7YDP - chains D and B of the 5 polymer chains in the assembly; structure by electron microscopy, 3.10 A resolution.

[Chain D]
Protein: Nb35
From: Lama glama
Chain sequence (161 residues; row label = number of the first residue in the row; numbers below 1 keep their minus sign (Met-21 is residue -21)):
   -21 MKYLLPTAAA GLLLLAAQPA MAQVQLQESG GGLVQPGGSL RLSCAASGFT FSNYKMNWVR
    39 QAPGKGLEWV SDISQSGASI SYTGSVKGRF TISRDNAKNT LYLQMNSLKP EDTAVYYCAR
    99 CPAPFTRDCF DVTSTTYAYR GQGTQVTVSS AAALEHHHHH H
Not modelled in the structure: -21 to 0, 128-139
Cystine bridges: Cys22-Cys96

[Chain B]
Protein: Guanine nucleotide-binding protein G(I)/G(S)/G(T) subunit beta-1
From: Homo sapiens
Reference sequence: P62873 (GBB1_HUMAN); residue numbers follow UniProt; this construct covers 2-340
Chain sequence (345 residues; numbered -4 to 340; the number before each row is that of its first residue; numbers below 1 keep their minus sign (Met-4 is residue -4)):
    -4 MGSLLQSELD QLRQEAEQLK NQIRDARKAC ADATLSQITN NIDPVGRIQM RTRRTLRGHL
    56 AKIYAMHWGT DSRLLVSASQ DGKLIIWDSY TTNKVHAIPL RSSWVMTCAY APSGNYVACG
   116 GLDNICSIYN LKTREGNVRV SRELAGHTGY LSCCRFLDDN QIVTSSGDTT CALWDIETGQ
   176 QTTTFTGHTG DVMSLSLAPD TRLFVSGACD ASAKLWDVRE GMCRQTFTGH ESDINAICFF
   236 PNGNAFATGS DDATCRLFDL RADQELMTYS HDNIICGITS VSFSKSGRLL LAGYDDFNCN
   296 VWDALKADRA GVLAGHDNRV SCLGVTDDGM AVATGSWDSF LKIWN
Not modelled in the structure: -4 to 2
Sequence notes: initiating methionine (-4); expression tag (-3 to 1)

[Interface between chain D and chain B]
Pairs across the interface (12):
  Gln1(D) - Ala206(B)  hydrogen bond (side chain-backbone)
  Gln1(D) - Thr223(B)
  Tyr32(D) - Glu226(B)
  Arg98(D) - Glu226(B)  hydrogen bond (side chain-backbone)
  Pro100(D) - Ser227(B)
  Pro102(D) - Asp247(B)
  Phe103(D) - Ile270(B)  hydrophobic
  Ala116(D) - Asp205(B)
  Tyr117(D) - Cys204(B)
  Tyr117(D) - Asp205(B)
  Tyr117(D) - Ser227(B)
  Tyr117(D) - Asp228(B)
Other interface residues (no listed pair), chain D (10 interface residues in all): Gly26, Phe27
Other interface residues (no listed pair), chain B (11 interface residues in all): Ser207, Asp246

[Overview]
Chain D and chain B form an interface of 10 and 11 residues respectively; the contacts include 2 hydrogen
bonds. Polar pairs include Gln1(D)-Ala206(B) and Arg98(D)-Glu226(B).
Chain D is Nb35 (Lama glama) and chain B is Guanine nucleotide-binding protein G(I)/G(S)/G(T) subunit beta-1
(Homo sapiens); the structure, Cryo-EM structure of CD97/miniGs complex, was determined by electron microscopy
together with 7YDH and 7YDM from the same study.
